7WBP - chains A and B; structure by X-ray diffraction, 3.00 A resolution.

Chain A:
Protein: Angiotensin-converting enzyme 2
Organism: Homo sapiens
Notes: EC 3.4.17.23, 3.4.17.-
UniProt: Q9BYF1 (ACE2_HUMAN); numbering as in UniProt (aligned over 19-614)
Amino-acid sequence (596 residues; each row starts with the number of its first residue):
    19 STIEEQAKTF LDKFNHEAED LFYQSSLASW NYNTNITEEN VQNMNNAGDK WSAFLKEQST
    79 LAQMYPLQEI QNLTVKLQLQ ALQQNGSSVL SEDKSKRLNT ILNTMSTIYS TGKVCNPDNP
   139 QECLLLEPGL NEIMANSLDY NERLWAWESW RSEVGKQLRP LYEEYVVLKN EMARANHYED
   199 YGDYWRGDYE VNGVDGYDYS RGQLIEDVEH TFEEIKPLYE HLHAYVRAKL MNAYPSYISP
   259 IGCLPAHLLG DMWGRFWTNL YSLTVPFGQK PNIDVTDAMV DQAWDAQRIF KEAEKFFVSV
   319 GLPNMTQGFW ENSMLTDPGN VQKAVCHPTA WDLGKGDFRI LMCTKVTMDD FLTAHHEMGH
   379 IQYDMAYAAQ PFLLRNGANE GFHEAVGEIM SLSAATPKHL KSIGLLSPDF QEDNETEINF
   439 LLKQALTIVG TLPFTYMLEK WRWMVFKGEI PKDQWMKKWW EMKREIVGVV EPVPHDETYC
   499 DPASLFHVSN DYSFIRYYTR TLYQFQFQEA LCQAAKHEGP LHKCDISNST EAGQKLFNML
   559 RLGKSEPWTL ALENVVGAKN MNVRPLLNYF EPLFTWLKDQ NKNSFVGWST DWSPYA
Swiss-Prot annotation at these positions:
  - region (Interaction with SARS-CoV spike glycoprotein): Asp30 to Tyr41, Met82 to Pro84, Lys353 to Arg357
  - active site: Glu375 (Proton acceptor), His505 (Proton donor)
  - binding site (chloride): Arg169, Trp477, Lys481
  - binding site (substrate): Arg273, His345, Pro346, Tyr515
  - binding site (Zn(2+)): His374, His378, Glu402
  - glycosylation (N-linked (GlcNAc...) asparagine): Asn53, Asn90, Asn103, Asn322, Asn432, Asn546
  - mutagenesis: Ser19 (S19P: Increases slightly the interaction with RBD domain of SARS-CoV-2 spike protein), Gln24 to Lys26 (Slightly inhibits interaction with SARS-CoV spike glycoprotein), Gln24 (Q24T: Increases slightly the interaction with RBD domain of SARS-CoV-2 spike protein), Ala25 (A25V: Increases slightly the interaction with RBD domain of SARS-CoV-2 spike protein), Thr27 (T27Y: Increases slightly the interaction with RBD domain of SARS-CoV-2 spike protein. In sACE2.v2.2; increases interaction with RBD domain of SARS-CoV-2 spike protein ...), Leu29 (L29F: Increases slightly the interaction with RBD domain of SARS-CoV-2 spike protein), Lys31 (K31D: Abolishes interaction with SARS-CoV spike glycoprotein; K31Y: Increases slightly the interaction with RBD domain of SARS-CoV-2 spike protein), Asn33 (N33D: Increases slightly the interaction with RBD domain of SARS-CoV-2 spike protein), His34 (H34A: Increases slightly the interaction with RBD domain of SARS-CoV-2 spike protein), Glu37 (E37A: No effect on interaction with SARS-CoV spike glycoprotein), Asp38 (D38A: No effect on interaction with SARS-CoV spike glycoprotein), Leu39 (L39R: Increases slightly the interaction with RBD domain of SARS-CoV-2 spike protein), 48 further mutagenesis entries in UniProt
Disulfides: Cys133-Cys141, Cys344-Cys361, Cys530-Cys542
Glycans and other covalent adducts: N-acetylglucosamine (NAG) linked to Asn53, Asn90, Asn103, Asn322, Asn432
Ion coordination: Zn2+: His374, His378, Glu402

Chain B:
Protein: Spike protein S1
Organism: Severe acute respiratory syndrome coronavirus 2
UniProt: P0DTC2 (SPIKE_SARS2); residue numbers follow UniProt; this construct covers 319-541
Amino-acid sequence (223 residues; row label = number of the first residue in the row):
   319 RVQPTESIVR FPNITNLCPF DEVFNATRFA SVYAWNRKRI SNCVADYSVL YNLAPFFTFK
   379 CYGVSPTKLN DLCFTNVYAD SFVIRGDEVR QIAPGQTGNI ADYNYKLPDD FTGCVIAWNS
   439 NKLDSKVSGN YNYLYRLFRK SNLKPFERDI STEIYQAGNK PCNGVAGFNC YFPLRSYSFR
   499 PTYGVGHQPY RVVVLSFELL HAPATVCGPK KSTNLVKNKC VNF
Not modelled in the structure: 319-332, 528-541
Differences from the reference sequence: engineered mutation Asp339 (Gly in P0DTC2), Leu371 (Ser in P0DTC2), Pro373 (Ser in P0DTC2), Phe375 (Ser in P0DTC2), Asn417 (Lys in P0DTC2), Lys440 (Asn in P0DTC2), Ser446 (Gly in P0DTC2), Asn477 (Ser in P0DTC2), Lys478 (Thr in P0DTC2), Ala484 (Glu in P0DTC2), Arg493 (Gln in P0DTC2), Ser496 (Gly in P0DTC2), Arg498 (Gln in P0DTC2), Tyr501 (Asn in P0DTC2), His505 (Tyr in P0DTC2)
Swiss-Prot annotation at these positions:
  - region: Arg403 to Asp405 (Integrin-binding motif), Asn448 to Phe456 (Immunodominant HLA epitope recognized by the CD8+)
  - glycosylation: Thr323 (O-linked (GalNAc) threonine), Ser325 (O-linked (HexNAc...) serine), Asn331 (N-linked (GlcNAc...) (complex) asparagine), Asn343 (N-linked (GlcNAc...) (complex) asparagine)
  - natural variant: Asp339 (G339D: In strain: Omicron/BA.1, Omicron/BA.2 and 4 more; this construct carries the variant), Arg346 (R346K: In strain: Mu/B.1.621; R346T: In strain: Omicron/BQ.1.1, Omicron/XBB.1.5 and 1 more), Leu368 (L368I: In strain: Omicron/XBB.1.5, Omicron/EG.5.1), Leu371 (S371L: In strain: Omicron/BA.1; this construct carries the variant), Pro373 (S373P: In strain: Omicron/BA.1, Omicron/BA.2 and 7 more; this construct carries the variant), Phe375 (S375F: In strain: Omicron/BA.1, Omicron/BA.2 and 7 more; this construct carries the variant), Thr376 (T376A: In strain: Omicron/BA.2, Omicron/BA.2.12.1 and 5 more), Asp405 (D405N: In strain: Omicron/BA.2, Omicron/BA.2.12.1 and 6 more), Arg408 (R408S: In strain: Omicron/BA.2, Omicron/BA.2.12.1 and 6 more), Asn417 (K417N: In strain: Beta/B.1.351, Omicron/BA.1 and 8 more; this construct carries the variant), Lys440 (N440K: In strain: Omicron/BA.1, Omicron/BA.2 and 7 more; this construct carries the variant), Lys444 (K444T: In strain: Omicron/BQ.1.1), 16 further natural variant entries in UniProt
  - mutagenesis: Asn331 (N331Q: Reduced viral infectivity), Asn343 (N343Q: Reduced viral infectivity), Leu452 (L452R: Increased resistance to neutralizing antibodies. Decreases HLA binding to NF9 epitope. Increased binding affinity to human ACE2), Tyr453 (Y453F: Decreased HLA binding to NF9 epitope. Increased binding affinity to human ACE2), Ala475 (A475V: Increased resistance to neutralizing antibodies), Val483 (V483A: Increased resistance to neutralizing antibodies), Phe490 (F490L: Increased resistance to neutralizing antibodies and human covalescent sera neutralization), His519 (H519P: Increased resistance to human covalescent sera neutralization)
Disulfides: Cys336-Cys361, Cys379-Cys432, Cys391-Cys525, Cys480-Cys488
Glycans and other covalent adducts: N-acetylglucosamine (NAG) linked to Asn343

Interface between chain A and chain B:
Pairs across the interface (38; chain A residue first):
  Ser19(A) - Ala475(B)  hydrogen bond (side chain-backbone)
  Ser19(A) - Asn477(B)  hydrogen bond
  Gln24(A) - Ala475(B)
  Gln24(A) - Gly476(B)
  Gln24(A) - Asn487(B)  hydrogen bond
  Thr27(A) - Phe456(B)
  Thr27(A) - Ala475(B)
  Thr27(A) - Tyr489(B)
  Phe28(A) - Tyr489(B)
  Lys31(A) - Phe456(B)
  Lys31(A) - Tyr489(B)
  Lys31(A) - Arg493(B)
  His34(A) - Tyr453(B)  hydrogen bond
  His34(A) - Arg493(B)
  His34(A) - Ser494(B)  hydrogen bond (side chain-backbone)
  Glu35(A) - Arg493(B)  salt bridge
  Glu37(A) - His505(B)
  Asp38(A) - Tyr449(B)  hydrogen bond
  Asp38(A) - Ser496(B)  hydrogen bond
  Asp38(A) - Arg498(B)  salt bridge
  Tyr41(A) - Arg498(B)
  Tyr41(A) - Thr500(B)  hydrogen bond
  Tyr41(A) - Tyr501(B)
  Gln42(A) - Tyr449(B)
  Gln42(A) - Arg498(B)
  Met82(A) - Phe486(B)  hydrophobic
  Tyr83(A) - Phe486(B)
  Tyr83(A) - Asn487(B)  hydrogen bond
  Tyr83(A) - Tyr489(B)  hydrogen bond
  Asn330(A) - Thr500(B)
  Lys353(A) - Ser496(B)
  Lys353(A) - Tyr501(B)
  Lys353(A) - Gly502(B)  hydrogen bond (backbone-backbone)
  Lys353(A) - His505(B)
  Gly354(A) - Gly502(B)
  Gly354(A) - His505(B)
  Asp355(A) - Thr500(B)
  Arg357(A) - Thr500(B)
Also at the interface, not in a pair above, chain A (21 interface residues in all): Asp30, Leu45, Leu79
Also at the interface, not in a pair above, chain B (20 interface residues in all): Leu455, Tyr473, Tyr495
From the paper, about this interface:
  - pairs named by the authors: Ser19(A)-Ala475(B) (hydrogen bond), Ser19(A)-Asn477(B) (hydrogen bond), Gln24(A)-Asn487(B) (hydrogen bond), His34(A)-Tyr453(B) (hydrogen bond), Glu35(A)-Arg493(B) (salt bridge), Asp38(A)-Tyr449(B) (hydrogen bond), Asp38(A)-Arg498(B) (salt bridge), Tyr41(A)-Thr500(B) (hydrogen bond), Tyr41(A)-Tyr501(B) (pi stacking), Gln42(A)-Tyr449(B) (hydrogen bond), Leu79(A)-Phe486(B) (hydrophobic contact), Met82(A)-Phe486(B) (hydrophobic contact), Tyr83(A)-Tyr489(B) (hydrogen bond), Tyr83(A)-Asn487(B) (hydrogen bond), Tyr83(A)-Phe486(B) (pi stacking), Lys353(A)-Gly502(B) (hydrogen bond), Tyr501(B)-Lys353(A) (cation-pi contact)
  - interface residues, chain B: His505(B)

Summary:
The interface between chain A and chain B involves 21 residues on one side and 20 on the other; the contacts
include 11 hydrogen bonds and 2 salt bridges. Polar contacts include Glu35(A)-Arg493(B), Asp38(A)-Arg498(B)
and Ser19(A)-Ala475(B). The paper describes hydrogen bonds between Ser19(A) and Ala475(B), Ser19(A) and
Asn477(B) and Gln24(A) and Asn487(B) among others; salt bridges between Glu35(A) and Arg493(B) and Asp38(A)
and Arg498(B); pi stacking between Tyr41(A) and Tyr501(B) and Tyr83(A) and Phe486(B). From the paper: the
interface residue His505(B).
Chain A is Angiotensin-converting enzyme 2 (Homo sapiens) and chain B is Spike protein S1 (Severe acute
respiratory syndrome coronavirus 2); the structure, Crystal structure of the receptor binding domain of
SARS-CoV-2 Omicron variant spike glycoprotein in complex with ..., was determined by X-ray diffraction
together with 7WBL and 7WBQ from the same study.
